Entry 3BP5 (X-ray diffraction, 1.80 A resolution); this record covers chains A and B.

[Chain A]
Molecule: Programmed cell death protein 1
Organism: Mus musculus
Notes: fragment: Extrocellular domain
Reference sequence: Q02242 (PDCD1_MOUSE); residues 1-117 here correspond to UniProt positions 34-150 (UniProt number = residue number + 33)
Chain sequence (117 residues; row label = number of the first residue in the row):
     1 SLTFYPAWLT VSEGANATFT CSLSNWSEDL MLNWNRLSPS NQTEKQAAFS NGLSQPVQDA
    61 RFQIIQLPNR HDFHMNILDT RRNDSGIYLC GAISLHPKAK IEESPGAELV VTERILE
Disordered / not traced: 115-117
Disulfide bonds: Cys21-Cys90
Construct notes: engineered mutation Ser50 (Cys83 in Q02242)
UniProt features mapped onto this chain:
  - region: Leu37 to Glu44 (Interaction with CD274/PDCD1L1)
  - glycosylation (N-linked (GlcNAc...) asparagine): Asn16, Asn25, Asn41, Asn83
Reported in the primary citation:
  - mutagenesis - K45A, I93A, I101A, E103A: abolished binding to PD-L1
  - mutagenesis - A99L (2-fold lower Kd): increased binding to PD-L1
  - mutagenesis - P97A, K98A, A99L: decreased binding to J43

[Chain B]
Molecule: Programmed cell death 1 ligand 2
Organism: Mus musculus
Notes: fragment: Extrocellular domain
Reference sequence: Q9WUL5 (PD1L2_MOUSE); residues 20-220 here = UniProt positions 20-220
Chain sequence (202 residues; each row starts with the number of its first residue):
    19 MLFTVTAPKE VYTVDVGSSV SLECDFDRRE CTELEGIRAS LQKVENDTSL QSERATLLEE
    79 QLPLGKALFH IPSVQVRDSG QYRCLVICGA AWDYKYLTVK VKASYMRIDT RILEVPGTGE
   139 VQLTCQARGY PLAEVSWQNV SVPANTSHIR TPEGLYQVTS VLRLKPQPSR NFSCMFWNAH
   199 MKELTSAIID PLSRMEPKVP RT
Disordered / not traced: 210-220
Disulfide bonds: Cys42-Cys102, Cys49-Cys106, Cys143-Cys192
Construct notes: expression tag (19)
UniProt features mapped onto this chain:
  - glycosylation (N-linked (GlcNAc...) asparagine): Asn64, Asn157, Asn163, Asn189
Reported in the primary citation:
  - specificity-determining residues: Trp110 (proposed by the authors, not directly observed)
  - contacts within the chain: Val94-Tyr148 (hydrophobic contact), Val119-Tyr148 (hydrophobic contact), Lys120-Glu201 (salt bridge), Ala121-Tyr148 (backbone contact), Ser122-Glu201 (hydrogen bond)

[Chain A / chain B interface]
Contacting residue pairs (41; chain A residue first):
  Met31(A) with Ala108(B); Ala109(B), hydrogen bond (side chain-backbone); Trp110(B), hydrogen bond (backbone-side chain)
  Asn33(A) with Trp110(B), hydrogen bond (side chain-backbone)
  Asn35(A) with Tyr112(B), hydrogen bond
  Ser40(A) with Glu28(B), hydrogen bond
  Asn41(A) with Tyr114(B)
  Gln42(A) with Ala25(B); Glu28(B); Lys113(B); Tyr114(B), hydrogen bond (side chain-backbone)
  Thr43(A) with Tyr112(B); Lys113(B), hydrogen bond (backbone-side chain); Tyr114(B)
  Lys45(A) with Phe21(B), hydrogen bond (side chain-backbone); Trp110(B), hydrogen bond (side chain-backbone); Asp111(B)
  Ser50(A) with Ala108(B), hydrogen bond (side chain-backbone)
  Asn51(A) with Ala108(B)
  Pro56(A) with Leu20(B)
  Val57(A) with Leu20(B); Thr22(B)
  Leu89(A) with Tyr112(B)
  Gly91(A) with Trp110(B)
  Ala92(A) with Trp110(B)
  Ile93(A) with Leu103(B), hydrophobic; Trp110(B), hydrophobic
  Leu95(A) with Arg56(B), hydrogen bond (backbone-side chain); Ile105(B), hydrophobic; Gly107(B)
  His96(A) with Arg56(B)
  Pro97(A) with Arg56(B)
  Ala99(A) with Gln60(B), hydrogen bond (backbone-side chain)
  Lys100(A) with Ser67(B)
  Ile101(A) with Gln60(B), hydrogen bond (backbone-side chain); Ser67(B); Arg101(B), hydrogen bond (backbone-side chain); Tyr112(B), hydrophobic
  Glu103(A) with Arg101(B), salt bridge; Tyr112(B), hydrogen bond; Tyr114(B), hydrogen bond
Interface residues without a listed pair, chain A (28 interface residues in all): Leu32, Leu37, Glu44, Gln55, Ser94
Interface residues without a listed pair, chain B (22 interface residues in all): Met19, Thr66, Leu68
The authors on this interface:
  - interface residues, chain B: Arg101(B), Leu103(B), Ile105(B), Trp110(B), Tyr112(B)
  - hot spots on chain B (mutagenesis) - D111A, K113A: abolished binding to Programmed cell death protein 1 (chain A)
  - hot spots on chain B (mutagenesis) - W110A, W110DEL, Y114A: decreased binding to Programmed cell death protein 1 (chain A)
  - hot spots on chain B (mutagenesis) - R101S, L103A, I105A: decreased binding to Programmed cell death protein 1 (chain A) (citing earlier work)

[Summary]
28 residues of chain A face 22 of chain B across their interface, with 16 hydrogen bonds and 1 salt bridge.
Polar contacts include Glu103(A)-Arg101(B), Met31(A)-Ala109(B) and Met31(A)-Trp110(B). The paper reports that
W110A, W110DEL and Y114A of chain B, among others, reduce binding to Programmed cell death protein 1 (chain
A); interface residues Arg101(B), Leu103(B) and Ile105(B) among others; 15 substitutions were tested in all.
Here chain A is Programmed cell death protein 1 and chain B is Programmed cell death 1 ligand 2, both from Mus
musculus. Entry 3BP5 (Crystal structure of the mouse PD-1 and PD-L2 complex) was determined by X-ray
diffraction (same publication as 3BOV).
